Entry 6BUI (X-ray diffraction, 3.27 A resolution); this record covers chain C.

== Chain C ==
Protein: Integral membrane protein
Organism: Streptococcus thermophilus
UniProtKB: Q5M4V4 (Q5M4V4_STRT2); numbering as in UniProt (aligned over 1-415)
Chain sequence (425 residues; numbered 1 to 425; the number before each row is that of its first residue):
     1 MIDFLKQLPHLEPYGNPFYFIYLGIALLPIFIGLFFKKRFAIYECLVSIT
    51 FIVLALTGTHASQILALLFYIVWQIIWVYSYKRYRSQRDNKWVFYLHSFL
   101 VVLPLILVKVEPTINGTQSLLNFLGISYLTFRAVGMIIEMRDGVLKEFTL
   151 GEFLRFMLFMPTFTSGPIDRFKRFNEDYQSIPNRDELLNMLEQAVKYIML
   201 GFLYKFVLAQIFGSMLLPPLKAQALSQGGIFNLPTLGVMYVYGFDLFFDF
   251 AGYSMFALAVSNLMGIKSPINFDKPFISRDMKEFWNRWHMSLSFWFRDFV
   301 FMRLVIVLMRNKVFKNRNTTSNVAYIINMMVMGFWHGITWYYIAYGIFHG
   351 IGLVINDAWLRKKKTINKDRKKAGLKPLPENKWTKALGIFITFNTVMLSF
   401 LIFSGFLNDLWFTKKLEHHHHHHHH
Disordered / not traced: 415-425
Differences from the reference sequence: expression tag (416-425)
Swiss-Prot annotation at these positions:
  - active site: His336
  - mutagenesis: Val305 to Ile306 (Reduced binding to DltC), Val305 (V305D: Reduced binding to DltC)
From the paper describing this entry:
  - catalytic residues: His336 (by similarity / conservation)
  - mutagenesis - H289A, S293A, H336A: unchanged stability

== Overview ==
Curated annotation (UniProt) lists active-site residue His336 and 2 mutagenesis sites. The paper reports the
catalytic residue His336; H289A, S293A and H336A leave stability unchanged.
Chain C is Integral membrane protein (Streptococcus thermophilus); the structure, Crystal structure of a
membrane protein, crystal form III, was determined by X-ray diffraction together with 6BUG and 6BUH from the
same study.
